7PB2 - chains D and E of the 5 polymer chains in the assembly; structure by X-ray diffraction, 3.41 A resolution.

# Chain D
Name: TCR alpha
Source organism: Homo sapiens
Amino-acid sequence (203 residues; numbered 1 to 203; the number before each row is that of its first residue):
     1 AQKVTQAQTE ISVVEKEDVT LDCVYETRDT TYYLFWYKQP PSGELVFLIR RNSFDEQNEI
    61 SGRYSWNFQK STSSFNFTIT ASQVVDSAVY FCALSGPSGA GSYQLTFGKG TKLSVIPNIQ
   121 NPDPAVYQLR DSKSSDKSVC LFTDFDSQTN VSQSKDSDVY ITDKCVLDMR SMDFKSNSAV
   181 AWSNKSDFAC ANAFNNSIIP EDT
Not modelled in the structure: 1, 146-155, 167-176, 185-203
Cystine bridges: Cys23-Cys92

# Chain E
Name: TCR beta
Source organism: Homo sapiens
Amino-acid sequence (245 residues; row label = number of the first residue in the row):
     1 NAGVTQTPKF RVLKTGQSMT LLCAQDMNHE YMYWYRQDPG MGLRLIHYSV GEGTTAKGEV
    61 PDGYNVSRLK KQNFLLGLES AAPSQTSVYF CASSYGPGQH NSPLHFGNGT RLTVTEDLNK
   121 VFPPEVAVFE PSEAEISHTQ KATLVCLATG FYPDHVELSW WVNGKEVHSG VCTDPQPLKE
   181 QPALNDSRYA LSSRLRVSAT FWQDPRNHFR CQVQFYGLSE NDEWTQDRAK PVTQIVSAEA
   241 WGRAD
Not modelled in the structure: 245
Cystine bridges: Cys23-Cys91, Cys146-Cys211

# How chain D and chain E interact
Disulfides between the chains: Cys165(D)-Cys172(E)
Pairs across the interface - 73 pairs, chain D then chain E:
  Tyr33(D) - Asn101(E)
  Phe35(D) - Asn101(E)
  Phe35(D) - Ser102(E)
  Phe35(D) - Pro103(E)  hydrophobic
  Tyr37(D) - Pro103(E)
  Tyr37(D) - Leu104(E)  hydrogen bond (side chain-backbone)
  Tyr37(D) - Phe106(E)  hydrophobic
  Gln39(D) - Gln37(E)  hydrogen bond
  Gln39(D) - Phe90(E)
  Pro41(D) - Pro175(E)  hydrophobic
  Gly43(D) - Phe90(E)
  Glu44(D) - Asn108(E)
  Leu45(D) - Leu43(E)  hydrophobic
  Leu45(D) - Phe106(E)  hydrophobic
  Phe47(D) - Pro103(E)  hydrophobic
  Arg50(D) - Asn101(E)  hydrogen bond (side chain-backbone)
  Phe91(D) - Gln37(E)
  Phe91(D) - Leu43(E)  hydrophobic
  Ser102(D) - Tyr31(E)
  Tyr103(D) - Tyr31(E)
  Tyr103(D) - His100(E)
  Gln104(D) - Tyr33(E)  hydrogen bond
  Gln104(D) - Val50(E)
  Leu105(D) - Tyr35(E)
  Leu105(D) - Leu104(E)  hydrophobic
  Phe107(D) - Tyr35(E)
  Phe107(D) - Leu104(E)  hydrophobic
  Phe107(D) - Phe106(E)  hydrophobic
  Lys109(D) - Gly40(E)
  Lys109(D) - Met41(E)
  Lys109(D) - Gly42(E)
  Asp123(D) - His138(E)  salt bridge
  Tyr127(D) - Ser132(E)
  Tyr127(D) - Ala134(E)
  Tyr127(D) - Glu135(E)
  Tyr127(D) - His138(E)
  Tyr127(D) - Thr139(E)
  Gln128(D) - Ser132(E)
  Leu129(D) - Phe129(E)
  Leu129(D) - Glu130(E)
  Leu129(D) - Pro131(E)  hydrophobic
  Leu129(D) - Ser132(E)
  Leu129(D) - Thr143(E)
  Leu129(D) - Val145(E)  hydrophobic
  Arg130(D) - Phe129(E)
  Arg130(D) - Glu130(E)  hydrogen bond (backbone-backbone)
  Asp131(D) - Ala127(E)
  Asp131(D) - Val128(E)
  Asp131(D) - Phe129(E)
  Asp131(D) - Glu130(E)
  Ser132(D) - Val128(E)  hydrogen bond (backbone-backbone)
  Ser132(D) - Glu239(E)  hydrogen bond (side chain-backbone)
  Ser132(D) - Ala240(E)
  Ser138(D) - Phe129(E)
  Val139(D) - Phe129(E)  hydrophobic
  Leu141(D) - Thr143(E)
  Leu141(D) - Val145(E)  hydrophobic
  Tyr160(D) - Glu180(E)
  Thr162(D) - Asp174(E)
  Thr162(D) - Leu178(E)
  Thr162(D) - Ser192(E)
  Thr162(D) - Arg194(E)  hydrogen bond
  Asp163(D) - Asp174(E)
  Cys165(D) - Cys172(E)  disulfide
  Cys165(D) - Arg194(E)
  Val166(D) - Cys172(E)  hydrogen bond (backbone-side chain)
  Ser178(D) - Arg194(E)  hydrogen bond (backbone-side chain)
  Ala179(D) - Arg194(E)
  Val180(D) - Val145(E)  hydrophobic
  Val180(D) - Ser192(E)
  Val180(D) - Arg194(E)
  Trp182(D) - Leu147(E)  hydrophobic
  Trp182(D) - Ala190(E)  hydrophobic
Also at the interface, not in a pair above, chain D (40 interface residues in all): Gly101, Gly108, Lys137, Ile161
Also at the interface, not in a pair above, chain E (44 interface residues in all): Tyr48, Leu144, Thr149, Thr173

# Summary
40 residues of chain D and 44 residues of chain E are in contact; the contacts include 1 disulfide bond, 10
hydrogen bonds and 1 salt bridge. Polar contacts include Asp123(D)-His138(E), Tyr37(D)-Leu104(E) and
Gln39(D)-Gln37(E).
Here chain D is TCR alpha and chain E is TCR beta, both from Homo sapiens. Entry 7PB2 (Crystal structure of
JDI TCR in complex with HLA-A*11:01 bound to KRAS G12D peptide (VVVGADGVGK)) was determined by X-ray
diffraction (same publication as 7OW3, 7OW4, 7OW5 and 7OW6).
